8AB7 - chains P and O of the 20 polymer chains in the assembly; structure by electron microscopy, 3.30 A resolution.

Chain P:
Protein: Cytochrome b-c1 complex subunit Rieske, mitochondrial
From: Yarrowia lipolytica
Notes: EC 7.1.1.8
UniProt: Q6CI02 (Q6CI02_YARLI); residues 1-225 here = UniProt positions 1-225
Chain sequence (225 residues; row label = number of the first residue in the row):
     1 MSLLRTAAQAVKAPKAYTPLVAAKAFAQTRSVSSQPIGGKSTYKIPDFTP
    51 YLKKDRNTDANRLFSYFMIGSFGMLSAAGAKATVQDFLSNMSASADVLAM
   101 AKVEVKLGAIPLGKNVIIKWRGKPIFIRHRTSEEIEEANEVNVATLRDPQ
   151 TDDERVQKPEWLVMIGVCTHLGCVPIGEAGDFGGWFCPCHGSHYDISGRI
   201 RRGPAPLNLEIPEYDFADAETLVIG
Unresolved in the structure: 1-38, 225
Disulfide bonds: C173-C189
Ion coordination: 2Fe-2S cluster Fe: C168, H170, C187, H190
Residues lining bound ligands:
  - 2Fe-2S cluster (FES): C168, H170, L171, G172, C173, C187, C189, H190, G191, S192, P204
  - 1,2-diacyl-sn-glycero-3-phosphocholine (PC1): Y66, I69, G73, S76, A77, A80
  - phosphatidylethanolamine (PTY), molecule 1: I69, F72, G73, S76
  - phosphatidylethanolamine (PTY), molecule 2: G79, A80, K81, A82, T83, V84, Q85, D86, F87
What the authors report for this chain:
  - binding site for Atovaquone: H190
  - 2Fe-2S cluster coordination: H190

Chain O:
Protein: YALI0A17468p
From: Yarrowia lipolytica
UniProt: Q6CGP7 (Q6CGP7_YARLI); residues 1-330 here = UniProt positions 1-330
Chain sequence (330 residues; numbered 1 to 330; the number before each row is that of its first residue):
     1 MRRRRIGVWPENRRVSRLWVSLSPRSCVTCPVPTNQNPPINNHHTPILTQ
    51 MFKAIPLRQALLGISSAVCAGATTTYYYTTKAEAMTAAEHGLHPAEYPWP
   101 QNGMLSTFDHASLRRGYQVYKEVCAACHSLDRIAWRNLVGVTHTTDEAKA
   151 FAEELEYDDEPDDEGNPRKRPGKLADYIPGPYPNEQAARAANQGALPPDL
   201 SLIAKARHGGADYIFALLTGYPDEPPAGVVLAPGMNYNPYFPGGGIGMAR
   251 TLFDGVVEYEDGTPATTSQMAKDVAAFLTWAAEPEHDERKKLGLKAIIVI
   301 SAMLGLSVYIKKFKWSPIKNRKFIYNPPKN
Unresolved in the structure: 1-84, 329-330
Ion coordination: heme c Fe: H128, M248
Residues lining bound ligands:
  - heme c (HEC): V119, V123, C124, C127, H128, N192, A195, L196, P197, P198, L200, I203, R207, Y213, I214, L217, L218, F241, I246, G247, M248, T251, L252, V274, L278
  - phosphatidylethanolamine (PTY): L292, K295, A296, V299, I300

How chain P and chain O interact:
Residue-residue contacts - 30 pairs, chain P then chain O:
  G39(P) with Y325(O); N326(O)
  K40(P) with N326(O), hydrogen bond (backbone-side chain)
  S41(P) with I324(O)
  T42(P) with N326(O)
  K44(P) with I324(O)
  P46(P) with K322(O)
  F48(P) with N320(O); K322(O)
  Y51(P) with N320(O); K322(O), hydrogen bond
  F64(P) with Y309(O)
  S65(P) with Y309(O); F313(O)
  M68(P) with L306(O), hydrophobic; Y309(O), hydrophobic; I310(O)
  I69(P) with I310(O), hydrophobic
  S71(P) with L306(O)
  F72(P) with M303(O); L306(O); S307(O); I310(O), hydrophobic
  L75(P) with A302(O), hydrophobic; M303(O), hydrophobic; L306(O), hydrophobic
  S76(P) with M303(O)
  A95(P) with R136(O)
  D96(P) with R136(O)
  A99(P) with A175(O), hydrophobic
Interface residues without a listed pair, chain P (21 interface residues in all): D47, D86
Interface residues without a listed pair, chain O (16 interface residues in all): L292, V299

Overview:
The interface between chain P and chain O involves 21 residues on one side and 16 on the other; the contacts
include 2 hydrogen bonds. Among the polar pairs are K40(P)-N326(O) and Y51(P)-K322(O). The paper reports a
binding site for Atovaquone at H190(P); 2Fe-2S cluster coordination by H190(P).
Here chain P is Cytochrome b-c1 complex subunit Rieske, mitochondrial and chain O is YALI0A17468p, both from
Yarrowia lipolytica. Entry 8AB7 (Complex III2 from Yarrowia lipolytica, atovaquone and antimycin A bound) was
determined by electron microscopy (same publication as 8AB6, 8AB8, 8AB9, 8ABA, 8ABB, 8ABE and 11 further
entries).
